Entry 8HRB (electron microscopy, 3.78 A resolution); this record covers chains Q and R of the 20 polymer chains in the assembly.

[Chain Q (and R)]
Protein: Archaeal ATPase
Organism: Escherichia coli
Notes: chain R of this document is another copy of the same molecule, construct and numbering; everything in this record applies to it too
Reference sequence: A0A8H9B1T2 (A0A8H9B1T2_ECOLX); numbering as in UniProt (aligned over 1-947)
Chain sequence (947 residues; numbered 1 to 947; the number before each row is that of its first residue):
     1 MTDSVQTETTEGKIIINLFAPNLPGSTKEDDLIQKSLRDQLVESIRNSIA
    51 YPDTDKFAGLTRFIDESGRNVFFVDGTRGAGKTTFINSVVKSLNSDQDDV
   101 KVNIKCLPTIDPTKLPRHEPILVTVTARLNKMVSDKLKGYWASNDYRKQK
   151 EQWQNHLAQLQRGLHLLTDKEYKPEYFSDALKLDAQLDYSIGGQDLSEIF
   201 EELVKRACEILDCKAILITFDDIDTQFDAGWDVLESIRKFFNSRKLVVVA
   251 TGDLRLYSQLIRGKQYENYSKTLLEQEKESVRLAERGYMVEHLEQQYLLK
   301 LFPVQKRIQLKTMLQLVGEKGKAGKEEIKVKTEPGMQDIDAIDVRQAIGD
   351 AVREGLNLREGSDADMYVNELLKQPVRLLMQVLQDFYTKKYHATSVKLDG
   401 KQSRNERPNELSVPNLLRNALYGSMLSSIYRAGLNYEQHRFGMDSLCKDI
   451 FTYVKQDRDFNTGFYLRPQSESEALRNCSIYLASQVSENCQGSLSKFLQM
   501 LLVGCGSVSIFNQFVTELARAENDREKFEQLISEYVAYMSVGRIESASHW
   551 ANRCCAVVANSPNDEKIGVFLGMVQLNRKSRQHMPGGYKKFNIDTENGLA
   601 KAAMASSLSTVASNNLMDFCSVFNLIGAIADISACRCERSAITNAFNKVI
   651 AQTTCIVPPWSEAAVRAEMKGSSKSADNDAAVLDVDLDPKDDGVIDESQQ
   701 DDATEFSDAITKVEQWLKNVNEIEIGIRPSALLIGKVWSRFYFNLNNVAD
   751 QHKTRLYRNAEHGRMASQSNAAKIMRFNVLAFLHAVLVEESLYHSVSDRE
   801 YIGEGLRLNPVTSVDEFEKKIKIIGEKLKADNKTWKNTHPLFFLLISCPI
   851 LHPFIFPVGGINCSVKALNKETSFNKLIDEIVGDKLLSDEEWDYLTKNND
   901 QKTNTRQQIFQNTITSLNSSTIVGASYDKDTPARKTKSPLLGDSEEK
Unresolved in the structure: 1-12, 52-68, 96-101, 396-410, 519-523, 664-699, 899-906, 935-947 (chain R: 1-12, 52-68, 96-101, 396-410, 518-523, 664-699, 899-906, 935-947)
Construct notes: conflict R636 (Leu in A0A8H9B1T2), L940 (Ser in A0A8H9B1T2)

[Interface between chain Q and chain R]
Residue-residue contacts (110; chain Q residue first):
  R69(Q) - L23(R)
  L166(Q) - P116(R)  hydrophobic
  K170(Q) - H118(R)  hydrogen bond (backbone-side chain)
  Y172(Q) - H118(R)
  Y172(Q) - V123(R)
  Y172(Q) - T168(R)
  P174(Q) - T168(R)
  F177(Q) - Q161(R)
  F177(Q) - L164(R)  hydrophobic
  S178(Q) - Q161(R)  hydrogen bond
  L181(Q) - N130(R)
  Y189(Q) - K131(R)  hydrogen bond (backbone-side chain)
  I191(Q) - P108(R)  hydrophobic
  I191(Q) - R128(R)
  R238(Q) - T113(R)  hydrogen bond
  R238(Q) - K114(R)  hydrogen bond (backbone-side chain)
  K239(Q) - K114(R)
  N242(Q) - K114(R)
  L254(Q) - L426(R)  hydrophobic
  R255(Q) - Y430(R)
  R255(Q) - Y436(R)
  S258(Q) - Y430(R)
  R262(Q) - R431(R)
  Q265(Q) - T225(R)
  Y266(Q) - R431(R)
  N268(Q) - Q226(R)
  N268(Q) - F227(R)
  Y269(Q) - F227(R)
  Y269(Q) - Q259(R)
  S270(Q) - G263(R)  hydrogen bond (side chain-backbone)
  S270(Q) - E267(R)
  K271(Q) - E267(R)
  T272(Q) - Y266(R)
  T272(Q) - E267(R)
  T272(Q) - L274(R)
  L273(Q) - R262(R)
  L273(Q) - G263(R)
  L273(Q) - Y266(R)  hydrophobic
  Q276(Q) - Y266(R)
  Q276(Q) - L274(R)
  Q276(Q) - L283(R)
  E277(Q) - R262(R)
  E277(Q) - Y266(R)
  R282(Q) - R262(R)
  G287(Q) - R431(R)  hydrogen bond (backbone-side chain)
  Y288(Q) - E473(R)
  M289(Q) - R255(R)
  M289(Q) - L256(R)  hydrophobic
  E291(Q) - S427(R)
  E291(Q) - S428(R)
  E291(Q) - R431(R)
  H292(Q) - R78(R)
  L293(Q) - D224(R)
  L293(Q) - F227(R)  hydrophobic
  E294(Q) - S427(R)
  Q295(Q) - S424(R)
  Q295(Q) - M425(R)
  Q295(Q) - L426(R)
  Q295(Q) - S427(R)  hydrogen bond
  Q295(Q) - S428(R)
  Q296(Q) - R78(R)
  Q296(Q) - R377(R)
  Y297(Q) - R78(R)
  Y297(Q) - T225(R)
  K300(Q) - R78(R)
  K300(Q) - T225(R)  hydrogen bond
  K300(Q) - R377(R)
  V304(Q) - Q381(R)
  V304(Q) - D385(R)
  V304(Q) - G423(R)
  Q305(Q) - Q384(R)  hydrogen bond
  Q305(Q) - D385(R)
  Q315(Q) - Q438(R)
  M366(Q) - I544(R)  hydrophobic
  K373(Q) - H439(R)  hydrogen bond (side chain-backbone)
  K373(Q) - R440(R)
  D457(Q) - R543(R)  salt bridge
  N461(Q) - R553(R)  hydrogen bond
  N461(Q) - I656(R)
  Q469(Q) - R543(R)
  Q469(Q) - I544(R)  hydrogen bond (side chain-backbone)
  E471(Q) - R440(R)  salt bridge
  E471(Q) - G542(R)
  E473(Q) - E437(R)
  E473(Q) - R440(R)  salt bridge
  R476(Q) - R440(R)
  N512(Q) - I656(R)
  Q513(Q) - I656(R)
  D524(Q) - Q530(R)  hydrogen bond
  S739(Q) - A651(R)
  R740(Q) - A651(R)
  F743(Q) - T610(R)
  F743(Q) - I650(R)
  F743(Q) - T654(R)
  N746(Q) - S613(R)
  N746(Q) - L616(R)
  N747(Q) - L616(R)
  D750(Q) - N614(R)
  D750(Q) - L616(R)
  E804(Q) - T643(R)
  E804(Q) - F706(R)
  E804(Q) - I710(R)
  G805(Q) - N647(R)
  G805(Q) - F706(R)
  L806(Q) - F646(R)
  L806(Q) - N647(R)
  L806(Q) - F706(R)
  R807(Q) - N644(R)  hydrogen bond
  R807(Q) - N647(R)
  R807(Q) - I650(R)
Interface residues without a listed pair, chain Q (79 interface residues in all): D169, E171, L183, G192, G193, V290, L299, R458, D459, S470, T516, E517, R525, K736, T754, N809
Interface residues without a listed pair, chain R (89 interface residues in all): L115, E119, P120, A127, S134, L157, L160, H165, R286, P375, L378, K448, E534, A537, S540, R578, K579, A605, A612, N615, R639, Q652, P659, A663, S707

[Summary]
79 residues of chain Q face 89 of chain R across their interface; the contacts include 15 hydrogen bonds and 3
salt bridges. Polar pairs include D457(Q)-R543(R), E471(Q)-R440(R) and E473(Q)-R440(R).
Chain Q and chain R are both Archaeal ATPase (Escherichia coli); the structure, Structure of tetradecameric
RdrA ring in RNA-loading state, was determined by electron microscopy, deposited together with 8HR7, 8HR8,
8HR9, 8HRA and 8HRC.
